PDB entry 7MJM | electron microscopy, 2.83 A resolution | chains B and E of the 5 polymer chains in the assembly

== Chain B ==
Molecule: Spike glycoprotein
Organism: Severe acute respiratory syndrome coronavirus 2
Reference sequence: P0DTC2 (SPIKE_SARS2); residue numbers follow UniProt; this construct covers 1-1208
Sequence (1288 residues; numbered 1 to 1288; the number before each row is that of its first residue):
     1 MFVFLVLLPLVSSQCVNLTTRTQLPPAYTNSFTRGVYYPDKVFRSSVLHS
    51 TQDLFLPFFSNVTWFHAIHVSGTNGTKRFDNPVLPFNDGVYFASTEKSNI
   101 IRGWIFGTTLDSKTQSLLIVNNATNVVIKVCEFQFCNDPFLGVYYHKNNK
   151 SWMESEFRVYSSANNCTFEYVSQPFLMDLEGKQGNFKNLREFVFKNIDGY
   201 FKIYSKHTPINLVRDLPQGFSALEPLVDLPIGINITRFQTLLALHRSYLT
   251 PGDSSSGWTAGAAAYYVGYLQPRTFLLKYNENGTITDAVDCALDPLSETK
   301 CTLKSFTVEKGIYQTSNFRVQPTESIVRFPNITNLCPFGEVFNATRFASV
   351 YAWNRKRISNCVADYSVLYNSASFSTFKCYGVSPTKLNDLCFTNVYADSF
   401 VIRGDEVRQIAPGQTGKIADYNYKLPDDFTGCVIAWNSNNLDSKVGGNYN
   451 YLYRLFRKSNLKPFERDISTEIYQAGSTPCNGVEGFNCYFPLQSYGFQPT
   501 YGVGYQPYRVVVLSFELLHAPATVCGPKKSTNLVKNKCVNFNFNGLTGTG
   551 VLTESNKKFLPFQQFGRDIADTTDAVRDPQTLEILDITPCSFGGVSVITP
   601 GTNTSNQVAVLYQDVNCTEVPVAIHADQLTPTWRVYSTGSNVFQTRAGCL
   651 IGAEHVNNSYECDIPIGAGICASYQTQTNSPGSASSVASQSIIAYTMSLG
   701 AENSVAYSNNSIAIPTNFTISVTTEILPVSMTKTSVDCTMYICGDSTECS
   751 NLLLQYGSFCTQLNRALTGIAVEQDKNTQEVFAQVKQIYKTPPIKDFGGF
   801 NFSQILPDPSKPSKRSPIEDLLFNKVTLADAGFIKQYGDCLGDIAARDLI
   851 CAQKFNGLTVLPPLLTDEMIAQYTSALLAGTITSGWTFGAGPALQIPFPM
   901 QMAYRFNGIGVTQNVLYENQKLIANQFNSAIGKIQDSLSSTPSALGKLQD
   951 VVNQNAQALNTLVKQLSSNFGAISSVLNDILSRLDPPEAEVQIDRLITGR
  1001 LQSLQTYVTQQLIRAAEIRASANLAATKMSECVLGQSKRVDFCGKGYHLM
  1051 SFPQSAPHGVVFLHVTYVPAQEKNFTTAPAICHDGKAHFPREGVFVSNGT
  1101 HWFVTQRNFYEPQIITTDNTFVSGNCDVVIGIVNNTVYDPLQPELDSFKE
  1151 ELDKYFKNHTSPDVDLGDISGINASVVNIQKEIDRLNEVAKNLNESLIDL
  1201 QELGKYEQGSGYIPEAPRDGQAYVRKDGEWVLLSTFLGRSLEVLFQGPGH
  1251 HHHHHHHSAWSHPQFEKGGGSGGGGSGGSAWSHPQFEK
Disordered / not traced: 1-13, 70-76, 146-152, 177-184, 248-256, 621-640, 676-690, 828-855, 1148-1288
Differences from the reference sequence: engineered mutation Tyr-501 (Asn in P0DTC2); conflict Gly-682 (Arg in P0DTC2), Ser-683 (Arg in P0DTC2), Ser-685 (Arg in P0DTC2), Pro-817 (Phe in P0DTC2), Pro-892 (Ala in P0DTC2), Pro-899 (Ala in P0DTC2), Pro-942 (Ala in P0DTC2), Pro-986 (Lys in P0DTC2), Pro-987 (Val in P0DTC2); expression tag (1209-1288)
Disulfide bonds: Cys-15/Cys-136, Cys-131/Cys-166, Cys-291/Cys-301, Cys-336/Cys-361, Cys-379/Cys-432, Cys-391/Cys-525, Cys-480/Cys-488, Cys-538/Cys-590, Cys-617/Cys-649, Cys-662/Cys-671, Cys-738/Cys-760, Cys-743/Cys-749, Cys-1032/Cys-1043, Cys-1082/Cys-1126
Covalently attached groups: N-acetylglucosamine (NAG) linked to Asn-17, Asn-61, Asn-122, Asn-165, Asn-234, Asn-282, Asn-331, Asn-343, Asn-709, Asn-717, Asn-801, Asn-1074, Asn-1098, Asn-1134
Curated features (UniProtKB/Swiss-Prot):
  - region: Asn-280 to Cys-301 (Putative superantigen), Arg-403 to Asp-405 (Integrin-binding motif), Asn-448 to Phe-456 (Immunodominant HLA epitope recognized by the CD8+), Pro-681, Ala-684 (Putative superantigen), Ser-816 to Tyr-837 (Fusion peptide 1), Lys-835 to Phe-855 (Fusion peptide 2), Asp-1163 to Glu-1202 (Heptad repeat 2)
  - site: Arg-815, Ser-816 (Cleavage)
  - glycosylation: Asn-17 (N-linked (GlcNAc...) (complex) asparagine), Asn-61 (N-linked (GlcNAc...) (hybrid) asparagine), Asn-74 (N-linked (GlcNAc...) (complex) asparagine), Asn-122 (N-linked (GlcNAc...) (hybrid) asparagine), Asn-149 (N-linked (GlcNAc...) (complex) asparagine), Asn-165 (N-linked (GlcNAc...) (complex) asparagine), Asn-234 (N-linked (GlcNAc...) (high mannose) asparagine), Asn-282 (N-linked (GlcNAc...) (complex) asparagine), Thr-323 (O-linked (GalNAc) threonine), Ser-325 (O-linked (HexNAc...) serine), Asn-331 (N-linked (GlcNAc...) (complex) asparagine), Asn-343 (N-linked (GlcNAc...) (complex) asparagine), Asn-603 (N-linked (GlcNAc...) (hybrid) asparagine), Asn-616 (N-linked (GlcNAc...) (complex) asparagine), Asn-657 (N-linked (GlcNAc...) (complex) asparagine), Thr-676 (O-linked (GlcNAc...) threonine), Thr-678 (O-linked (GlcNAc...) threonine), Asn-709 (N-linked (GlcNAc...) (high mannose) asparagine), Asn-717 (N-linked (GlcNAc...) (hybrid) asparagine), Asn-801 (N-linked (GlcNAc...) (hybrid) asparagine) and 6 more in UniProt
  - natural variant: Leu-5 (L5F: In strain: Iota/B.1.526), Ser-13 (S13I: In strain: Epsilon/B.1.427/B.1.429), Leu-18 (L18F: In strain: Beta/B.1.351, Gamma/P.1 and 1 more), Thr-19 (T19I: In strain: Omicron/BQ.1.1, Omicron/XBB.1.5 and 1 more; T19R: In strain: Delta/B.1.617.2, Omicron/BA.2 and 4 more), Thr-20 (T20N: In strain: Gamma/P.1), Leu-24 to Ala-27 (sequence variant, change not given here; In strain: Omicron/BA.2, Omicron/BA.2.12.1 and 6 more), Pro-26 (P26S: In strain: Gamma/P.1), Gln-52 (Q52H: In strain: Omicron/EG.5.1), Ala-67 (A67V: In strain: Eta/B.1.525, Omicron/BA.1), His-69 to Val-70 (deletion: In strain: Alpha/B.1.1.7, Eta/B.1.525 and 5 more), Gly-75 (G75V: In strain: Lambda/C.37), Thr-76 (T76I: In strain: Lambda/C.37), 82 further natural variant entries in UniProt
  - mutagenesis: His-69 to Val-70 (Increased incorporation of cleaved spike into virions), Asn-121 (N121Q: Partial loss of biliverdin affinity), Arg-190 (R190K: Partial loss of biliverdin affinity), Asn-234 (N234Q: Increased resistance to neutralizing antibodies), Asn-331 (N331Q: Reduced viral infectivity), Asn-343 (N343Q: Reduced viral infectivity), Leu-452 (L452R: Increased resistance to neutralizing antibodies. Decreases HLA binding to NF9 epitope. Increased binding affinity to human ACE2), Tyr-453 (Y453F: Decreased HLA binding to NF9 epitope. Increased binding affinity to human ACE2), Ala-475 (A475V: Increased resistance to neutralizing antibodies), Val-483 (V483A: Increased resistance to neutralizing antibodies), Glu-484 (E484D: Increased replication in human TMEM106B overexpressing cells), Phe-490 (F490L: Increased resistance to neutralizing antibodies and human covalescent sera neutralization), 11 further mutagenesis entries in UniProt
What the authors report for this chain:
  - mutagenesis - N501Y: increased binding to Processed angiotensin-converting enzyme 2 (chain E)
  - mutagenesis - N501Y: decreased binding to IgG ab1

== Chain E ==
Molecule: Processed angiotensin-converting enzyme 2
Organism: Homo sapiens
Reference sequence: Q9BYF1 (ACE2_HUMAN); residue numbers follow UniProt; this construct covers 18-615
Sequence (606 residues; row label = number of the first residue in the row):
    18 QSTIEEQAKTFLDKFNHEAEDLFYQSSLASWNYNTNITEENVQNMNNAGD
    68 KWSAFLKEQSTLAQMYPLQEIQNLTVKLQLQALQQNGSSVLSEDKSKRLN
   118 TILNTMSTIYSTGKVCNPDNPQECLLLEPGLNEIMANSLDYNERLWAWES
   168 WRSEVGKQLRPLYEEYVVLKNEMARANHYEDYGDYWRGDYEVNGVDGYDY
   218 SRGQLIEDVEHTFEEIKPLYEHLHAYVRAKLMNAYPSYISPIGCLPAHLL
   268 GDMWGRFWTNLYSLTVPFGQKPNIDVTDAMVDQAWDAQRIFKEAEKFFVS
   318 VGLPNMTQGFWENSMLTDPGNVQKAVCHPTAWDLGKGDFRILMCTKVTMD
   368 DFLTAHHEMGHIQYDMAYAAQPFLLRNGANEGFHEAVGEIMSLSAATPKH
   418 LKSIGLLSPDFQEDNETEINFLLKQALTIVGTLPFTYMLEKWRWMVFKGE
   468 IPKDQWMKKWWEMKREIVGVVEPVPHDETYCDPASLFHVSNDYSFIRYYT
   518 RTLYQFQFQEALCQAAKHEGPLHKCDISNSTEAGQKLFNMLRLGKSEPWT
   568 LALENVVGAKNMNVRPLLNYFEPLFTWLKDQNKNSFVGWSTDWSPYADHH
   618 HHHHHH
Disordered / not traced: 18, 615-623
Differences from the reference sequence: expression tag (616-623)
Disulfide bonds: Cys-133/Cys-141, Cys-530/Cys-542
Covalently attached groups: N-acetylglucosamine (NAG) linked to Asn-53, Asn-90, Asn-322, Asn-546
Curated features (UniProtKB/Swiss-Prot):
  - region (Interaction with SARS-CoV spike glycoprotein): Asp-30 to Tyr-41, Met-82 to Pro-84, Lys-353 to Arg-357
  - active site: Glu-375 (Proton acceptor), His-505 (Proton donor)
  - binding site (chloride): Arg-169, Trp-477, Lys-481
  - binding site (substrate): Arg-273, His-345, Pro-346, Tyr-515
  - binding site (Zn(2+)): His-374, His-378, Glu-402
  - glycosylation (N-linked (GlcNAc...) asparagine): Asn-53, Asn-90, Asn-103, Asn-322, Asn-432, Asn-546
  - mutagenesis: Ser-19 (S19P: Increases slightly the interaction with RBD domain of SARS-CoV-2 spike protein), Gln-24 to Lys-26 (Slightly inhibits interaction with SARS-CoV spike glycoprotein), Gln-24 (Q24T: Increases slightly the interaction with RBD domain of SARS-CoV-2 spike protein), Ala-25 (A25V: Increases slightly the interaction with RBD domain of SARS-CoV-2 spike protein), Thr-27 (T27Y: Increases slightly the interaction with RBD domain of SARS-CoV-2 spike protein. In sACE2.v2.2; increases interaction with RBD domain of SARS-CoV-2 spike protein ...), Leu-29 (L29F: Increases slightly the interaction with RBD domain of SARS-CoV-2 spike protein), Lys-31 (K31D: Abolishes interaction with SARS-CoV spike glycoprotein; K31Y: Increases slightly the interaction with RBD domain of SARS-CoV-2 spike protein), Asn-33 (N33D: Increases slightly the interaction with RBD domain of SARS-CoV-2 spike protein), His-34 (H34A: Increases slightly the interaction with RBD domain of SARS-CoV-2 spike protein), Glu-37 (E37A: No effect on interaction with SARS-CoV spike glycoprotein), Asp-38 (D38A: No effect on interaction with SARS-CoV spike glycoprotein), Leu-39 (L39R: Increases slightly the interaction with RBD domain of SARS-CoV-2 spike protein), 48 further mutagenesis entries in UniProt

== Interface between chain B and chain E ==
Pairs across the interface (30; chain B residue first):
  Lys-417(B) with Asp-30(E), salt bridge
  Tyr-449(B) with Asp-38(E); Gln-42(E)
  Tyr-453(B) with His-34(E), hydrogen bond
  Leu-455(B) with His-34(E)
  Phe-456(B) with Thr-27(E)
  Tyr-473(B) with Thr-27(E)
  Ala-475(B) with Gln-24(E)
  Gly-476(B) with Gln-24(E)
  Phe-486(B) with Met-82(E), hydrophobic; Tyr-83(E), hydrogen bond (backbone-side chain)
  Asn-487(B) with Gln-24(E)
  Tyr-489(B) with Thr-27(E); Phe-28(E); Tyr-83(E), hydrogen bond
  Gln-493(B) with Lys-31(E); Glu-35(E), hydrogen bond
  Gln-498(B) with Tyr-41(E); Gln-42(E), hydrogen bond; Leu-45(E)
  Thr-500(B) with Tyr-41(E), hydrogen bond; Asn-330(E); Asp-355(E); Arg-357(E)
  Tyr-501(B) with Tyr-41(E), hydrophobic; Lys-353(E)
  Gly-502(B) with Lys-353(E), hydrogen bond (backbone-backbone); Gly-354(E)
  Tyr-505(B) with Glu-37(E), hydrogen bond; Lys-353(E)
Interface residues without a listed pair, chain B (18 interface residues in all): Phe-490
Interface residues without a listed pair, chain E (22 interface residues in all): Ser-19, Glu-23, Arg-393
The authors on this interface:
  - pairs named by the authors: Tyr-501(B)/Tyr-41(E)

== Overview ==
18 residues of chain B face 22 of chain E across their interface, with 8 hydrogen bonds and 1 salt bridge.
Polar contacts include Lys-417(B)/Asp-30(E), Tyr-453(B)/His-34(E) and Phe-486(B)/Tyr-83(E). The paper
describes a contact between Tyr-501(B) and Tyr-41(E). The paper reports that N501Y of chain B increases
binding to Processed angiotensin-converting enzyme 2 (chain E); N501Y of chain B reduces binding to IgG ab1.
Here chain B is Spike glycoprotein (Severe acute respiratory syndrome coronavirus 2) and chain E is Processed
angiotensin-converting enzyme 2 (Homo sapiens). Entry 7MJM (Cryo-EM structure of the SARS-CoV-2 N501Y mutant
spike protein ectodomain bound to human ACE2 ectodomain) was determined by electron microscopy, deposited
together with 7MJH, 7MJI and 7MJN.
